PDB entry 8RDE | electron microscopy, 3.70 A resolution | chains A and D

# Chain A (and D)
Molecule: Fc fragment of IgG binding protein
From: Mus musculus
Notes: chain D of this document is another copy of the same molecule, construct and numbering; everything in this record applies to it too
Reference sequence: E9Q0B5 (E9Q0B5_MOUSE); residue numbers follow UniProt; this construct covers 1-2583
Chain sequence (2587 residues; numbered 1 to 2587; the number before each row is that of its first residue):
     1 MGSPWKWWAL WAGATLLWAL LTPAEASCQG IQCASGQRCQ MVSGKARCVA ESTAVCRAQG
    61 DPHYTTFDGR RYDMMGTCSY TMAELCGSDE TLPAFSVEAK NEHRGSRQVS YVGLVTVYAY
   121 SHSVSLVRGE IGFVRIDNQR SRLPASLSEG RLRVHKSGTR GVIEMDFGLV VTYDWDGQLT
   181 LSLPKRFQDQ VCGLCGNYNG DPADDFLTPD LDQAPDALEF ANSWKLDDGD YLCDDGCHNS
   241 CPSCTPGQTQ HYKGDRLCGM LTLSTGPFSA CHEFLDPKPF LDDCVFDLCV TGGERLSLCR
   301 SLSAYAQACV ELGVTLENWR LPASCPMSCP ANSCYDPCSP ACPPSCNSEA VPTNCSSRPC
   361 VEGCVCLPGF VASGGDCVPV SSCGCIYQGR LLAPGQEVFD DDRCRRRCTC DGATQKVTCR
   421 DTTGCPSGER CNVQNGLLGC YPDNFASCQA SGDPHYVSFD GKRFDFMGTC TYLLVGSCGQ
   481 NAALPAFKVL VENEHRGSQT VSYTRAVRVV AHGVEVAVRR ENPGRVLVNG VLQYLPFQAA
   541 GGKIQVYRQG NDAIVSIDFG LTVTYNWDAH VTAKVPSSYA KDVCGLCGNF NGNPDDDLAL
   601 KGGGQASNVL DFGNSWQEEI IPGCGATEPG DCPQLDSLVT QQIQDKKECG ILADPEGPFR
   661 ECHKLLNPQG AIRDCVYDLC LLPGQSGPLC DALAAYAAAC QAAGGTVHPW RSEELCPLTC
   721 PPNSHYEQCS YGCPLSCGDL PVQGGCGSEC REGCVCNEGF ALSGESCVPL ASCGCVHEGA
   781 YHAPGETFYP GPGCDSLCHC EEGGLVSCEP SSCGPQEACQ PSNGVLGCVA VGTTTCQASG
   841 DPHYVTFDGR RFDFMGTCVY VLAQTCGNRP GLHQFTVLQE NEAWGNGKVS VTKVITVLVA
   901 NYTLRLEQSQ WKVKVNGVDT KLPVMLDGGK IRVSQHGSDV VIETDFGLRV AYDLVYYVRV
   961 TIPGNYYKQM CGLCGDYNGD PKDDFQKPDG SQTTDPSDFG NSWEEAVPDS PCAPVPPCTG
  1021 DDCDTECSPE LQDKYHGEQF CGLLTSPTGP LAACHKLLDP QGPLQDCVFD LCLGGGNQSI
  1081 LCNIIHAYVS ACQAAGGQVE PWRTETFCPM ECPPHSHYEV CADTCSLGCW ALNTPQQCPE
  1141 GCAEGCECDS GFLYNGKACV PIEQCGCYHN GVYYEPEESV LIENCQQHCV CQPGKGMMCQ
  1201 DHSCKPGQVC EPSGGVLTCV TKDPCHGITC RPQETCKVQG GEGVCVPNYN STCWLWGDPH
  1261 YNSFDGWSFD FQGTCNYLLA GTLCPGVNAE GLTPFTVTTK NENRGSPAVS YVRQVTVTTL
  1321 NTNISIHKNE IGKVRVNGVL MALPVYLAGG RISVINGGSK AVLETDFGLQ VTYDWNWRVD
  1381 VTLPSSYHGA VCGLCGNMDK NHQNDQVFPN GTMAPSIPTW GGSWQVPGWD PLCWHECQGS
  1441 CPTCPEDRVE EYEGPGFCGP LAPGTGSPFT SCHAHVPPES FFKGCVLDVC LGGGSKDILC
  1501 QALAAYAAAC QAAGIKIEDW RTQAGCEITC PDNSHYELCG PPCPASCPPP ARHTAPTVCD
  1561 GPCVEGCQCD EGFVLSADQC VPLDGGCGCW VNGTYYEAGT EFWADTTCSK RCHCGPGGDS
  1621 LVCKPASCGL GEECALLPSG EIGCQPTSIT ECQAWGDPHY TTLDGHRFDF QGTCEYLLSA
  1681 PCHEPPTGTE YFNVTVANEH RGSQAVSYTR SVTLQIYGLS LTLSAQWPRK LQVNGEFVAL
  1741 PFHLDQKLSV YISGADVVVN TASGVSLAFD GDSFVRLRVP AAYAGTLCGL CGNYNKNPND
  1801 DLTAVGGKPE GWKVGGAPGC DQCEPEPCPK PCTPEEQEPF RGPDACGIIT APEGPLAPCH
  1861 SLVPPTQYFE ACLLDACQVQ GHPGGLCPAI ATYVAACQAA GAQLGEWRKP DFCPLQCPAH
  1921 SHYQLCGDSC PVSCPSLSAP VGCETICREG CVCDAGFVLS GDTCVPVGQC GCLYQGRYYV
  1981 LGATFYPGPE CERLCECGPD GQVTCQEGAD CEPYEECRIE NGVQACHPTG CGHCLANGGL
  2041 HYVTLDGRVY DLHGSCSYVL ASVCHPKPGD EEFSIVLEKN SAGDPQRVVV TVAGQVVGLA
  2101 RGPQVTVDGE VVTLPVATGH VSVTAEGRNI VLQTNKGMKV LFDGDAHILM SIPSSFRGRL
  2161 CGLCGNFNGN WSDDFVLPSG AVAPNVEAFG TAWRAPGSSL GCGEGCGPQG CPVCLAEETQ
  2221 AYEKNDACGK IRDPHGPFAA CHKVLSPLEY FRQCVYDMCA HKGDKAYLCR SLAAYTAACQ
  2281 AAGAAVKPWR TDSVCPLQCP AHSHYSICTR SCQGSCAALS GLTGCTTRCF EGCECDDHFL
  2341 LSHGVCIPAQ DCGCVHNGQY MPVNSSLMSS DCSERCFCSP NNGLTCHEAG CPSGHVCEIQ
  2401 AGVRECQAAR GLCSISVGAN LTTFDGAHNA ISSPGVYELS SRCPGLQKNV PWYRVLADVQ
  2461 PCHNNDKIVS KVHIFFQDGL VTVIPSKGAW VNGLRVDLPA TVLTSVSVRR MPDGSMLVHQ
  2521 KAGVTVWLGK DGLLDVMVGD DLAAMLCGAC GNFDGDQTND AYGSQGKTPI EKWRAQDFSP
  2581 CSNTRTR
Disordered / not traced: 1-1245
Disulfides: Cys1275-Cys1433, Cys1284-Cys1392, Cys1437-Cys1441, Cys1444-Cys1490, Cys1458-Cys1485, Cys1472-Cys1510, Cys1500-Cys1526, Cys1530-Cys1567, Cys1539-Cys1563, Cys1543-Cys1559, Cys1547-Cys1587, Cys1569-Cys1580, Cys1589-Cys1614, Cys1608-Cys1634, Cys1612-Cys1623, Cys1628-Cys1644, Cys1652-Cys1791, Cys1674-Cys1820, Cys1682-Cys1788, Cys1823-Cys1828, Cys1832-Cys1877, Cys1846-Cys1872, Cys1859-Cys1897, Cys1887-Cys1913, Cys1917-Cys1951, Cys1926-Cys1947, Cys1930-Cys1943, Cys1934-Cys1970, Cys1953-Cys1964, Cys1972-Cys1997, Cys1991-Cys2017, Cys1995-Cys2005, Cys2011-Cys2026, Cys2034-Cys2164, Cys2056-Cys2202, Cys2064-Cys2161, Cys2206-Cys2211, Cys2214-Cys2259, Cys2228-Cys2254, Cys2241-Cys2279, Cys2269-Cys2295, Cys2299-Cys2333, Cys2308-Cys2329, Cys2312-Cys2325, Cys2316-Cys2352, Cys2335-Cys2346, Cys2354-Cys2378, Cys2372-Cys2397, Cys2376-Cys2386, Cys2391-Cys2406, Cys2413-Cys2550, Cys2443-Cys2547
Covalent attachments: N-acetylglucosamine (NAG) linked to Asn1250, Asn1410, Asn1693, Asn2170, Asn2364, Asn2420
Differences from the reference sequence: expression tag (2584-2587)
Metal / ion sites: Ca2+ site 1: Asp1265, Asn1397, Asp1399, Asn1401, Asn1404, Asp1405; Ca2+ site 2: Asp1664, Asn1793, Asn1795, Asn1797, Asp1800, Asp1801; Ca2+ site 3: Asp2046, Asn2166, Asn2168, Asn2170, Asp2173, Asp2174; Ca2+ site 4: Asp2425, Asn2552, Asp2554, Asp2556, Asn2559, Asp2560
What the authors report for this chain:
  - self-association interface (contacts with another copy of this molecule); pairs are residue here / residue on that copy: Thr1465-Asp2556 (hydrogen bond), Cys2462-Cys2581 (disulfide), Gln2576-Lys2471 (hydrogen bond), Lys2471
  - conformationally variable residues (order/disorder transition): Ser2564 to Ile2570

# Chain A / chain D interface
Inter-chain disulfides: Cys2462(A)-Cys2581(D), Cys2581(A)-Cys2462(D)
Residue-residue contacts (61):
  Glu1451(A) - Pro2444(D)
  Pro1455(A) - Pro2444(D)
  Gly1456(A) - Gly2445(D)
  Phe1457(A) - Gly2445(D)
  Thr1465(A) - Asp2556(D)  hydrogen bond
  Thr1465(A) - Asn2559(D)
  Gly1466(A) - Asp2556(D)  hydrogen bond (backbone-side chain)
  Glu2007(A) - His2065(D)  salt bridge
  His2065(A) - Glu2007(D)  salt bridge
  Pro2444(A) - Pro1455(D)
  Gly2445(A) - Gly1456(D)
  Gly2445(A) - Phe1457(D)
  Trp2452(A) - Leu2494(D)  hydrophobic
  Arg2454(A) - Gly2493(D)  hydrogen bond (side chain-backbone)
  Pro2461(A) - Arg2585(D)
  Cys2462(A) - Cys2581(D)  disulfide
  Cys2462(A) - Asn2583(D)
  Cys2462(A) - Thr2584(D)
  Cys2462(A) - Arg2585(D)
  His2463(A) - Arg2587(D)
  Asn2464(A) - Thr2584(D)  hydrogen bond (backbone-backbone)
  Asn2464(A) - Arg2587(D)
  Asn2465(A) - Arg2585(D)
  Ser2470(A) - Cys2581(D)
  Lys2471(A) - Gln2576(D)  hydrogen bond (side chain-backbone)
  Lys2471(A) - Asp2577(D)  hydrogen bond (side chain-backbone)
  Lys2471(A) - Phe2578(D)
  Lys2471(A) - Ser2579(D)  hydrogen bond (side chain-backbone)
  Phe2475(A) - Leu2480(D)  hydrophobic
  Phe2475(A) - Asn2492(D)
  Phe2475(A) - Gly2493(D)
  Gln2477(A) - Asn2492(D)  hydrogen bond (backbone-side chain)
  Leu2480(A) - Phe2475(D)  hydrophobic
  Trp2490(A) - Asp2577(D)  hydrogen bond
  Asn2492(A) - Phe2475(D)
  Asn2492(A) - Gln2477(D)  hydrogen bond (side chain-backbone)
  Gly2493(A) - Arg2454(D)  hydrogen bond (backbone-side chain)
  Leu2494(A) - Trp2452(D)  hydrophobic
  Asp2556(A) - Thr1465(D)  hydrogen bond
  Asp2556(A) - Gly1466(D)  hydrogen bond (side chain-backbone)
  Thr2558(A) - Thr1465(D)
  Ser2564(A) - Glu1453(D)
  Gln2576(A) - Lys2471(D)
  Asp2577(A) - Lys2471(D)  hydrogen bond (backbone-side chain)
  Asp2577(A) - His2473(D)
  Asp2577(A) - Trp2490(D)  hydrogen bond
  Phe2578(A) - Lys2471(D)
  Phe2578(A) - Leu2480(D)  hydrophobic
  Ser2579(A) - Lys2471(D)  hydrogen bond (backbone-side chain)
  Pro2580(A) - Lys2471(D)
  Cys2581(A) - Cys2462(D)  disulfide
  Cys2581(A) - Ser2470(D)
  Asn2583(A) - Cys2462(D)
  Thr2584(A) - Cys2462(D)
  Thr2584(A) - Asn2464(D)  hydrogen bond (backbone-backbone)
  Arg2585(A) - Pro2461(D)
  Arg2585(A) - Cys2462(D)
  Arg2585(A) - Asn2464(D)
  Arg2585(A) - Asn2465(D)
  Arg2587(A) - His2463(D)
  Arg2587(A) - Asn2464(D)
Also at the interface, not in a pair above, chain A (48 interface residues in all): Glu1453, Asp2458, Gln2460, His2473, Asp2478, Gly2479, Cys2547, Asp2554, Asn2559
Also at the interface, not in a pair above, chain D (51 interface residues in all): Glu1451, Ala1462, Cys2443, Asp2458, Gln2460, Asp2478, Gly2479, Thr2482, Cys2547, Asp2554, Thr2558, Ser2564, Pro2580

# In short
The interface between chain A and chain D involves 48 residues on one side and 51 on the other; the contacts
include 2 disulfide bonds, 17 hydrogen bonds and 2 salt bridges. Among the polar pairs are
Glu2007(A)-His2065(D), Thr1465(A)-Asp2556(D) and Gly1466(A)-Asp2556(D). From the paper: conformational
variability at Ser2564(A); a self-association interface involving Thr1465(A), Cys2462(A) and Lys2471(A) among
others.
Chain A and chain D are both Fc fragment of IgG binding protein (Mus musculus); the structure, Structure of
the mouse fcgbp dimer protein in its compact conformation, was determined by electron microscopy, deposited
together with 8R0T.
